8UP5 - chains T and B of the 5 polymer chains in the assembly; structure by electron microscopy, 3.56 A resolution.

# Chain T
Molecule: tRNA
Source organism: Methanocaldococcus jannaschii
Sequence (77 nucleotides; numbered 0 to 76; the number before each row is that of its first residue; numbering starts at 0):
     0 GGGCCCGUAG CUCAGUCUGG CAGAGCGCCU GGCUUUUAAC CAGGUGGUCG AGGGUUCAAA
    60 UCCCUUCGGG CCCGCCA
Unresolved in the structure: 19-21
Construct notes: conflict C75 (U863891 in 6626255)

# Chain B
Molecule: Probable bifunctional tRNA threonylcarbamoyladenosine biosynthesis protein
Source organism: Methanocaldococcus jannaschii
UniProt: Q58530 (KAE1B_METJA); residue numbers follow UniProt; this construct covers 333-535
Chain sequence (203 residues; row label = number of the first residue in the row):
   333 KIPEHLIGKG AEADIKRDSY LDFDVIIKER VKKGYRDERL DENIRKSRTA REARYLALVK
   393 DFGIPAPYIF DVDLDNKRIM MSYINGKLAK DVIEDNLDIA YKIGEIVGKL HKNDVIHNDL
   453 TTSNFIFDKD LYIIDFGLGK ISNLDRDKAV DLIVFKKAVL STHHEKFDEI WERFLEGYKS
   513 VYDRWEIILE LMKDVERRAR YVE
Unresolved in the structure: 333-344, 534-535
Construct notes: engineered mutation Arg478 (Glu in Q58530)
From the paper describing this entry:
  - mutagenesis - R530D: abolished catalytic activity on T
  - mutagenesis - R530D: unchanged catalytic activity (Bud32 ATPase activity)
  - mutagenesis - D451A: abolished catalytic activity (t6A modification activity)
  - catalytic residues: Asp467 (proposed by the authors, not directly observed)
  - mutagenesis - R530D: abolished catalytic activity (t6A activity)
  - mutagenesis - R530D: unchanged binding to tRNA (chain T)

# Interface between chain T and chain B
Contacting residue pairs (4):
  G9(T) - Leu476(B)  sugar contact
  U35(T) - Tyr533(B)  hydrogen bond to the sugar
  U36(T) - Arg529(B)  salt bridge to the phosphate
  U36(T) - Tyr533(B)  hydrogen bond to the phosphate
Interface residues without a listed pair, chain T (6 interface residues in all): C10, C27, C28
Interface residues without a listed pair, chain B (4 interface residues in all): Asp526

# In short
Chain T and chain B form an interface of 6 and 4 residues respectively; the contacts include 2 hydrogen bonds
and 1 salt bridge. Polar pairs include U35(T)-Tyr533(B), U36(T)-Tyr533(B) and U36(T)-Arg529(B). From the
paper: the catalytic residue Asp467(B); R530D of chain B abolishes catalytic activity on T.
Here chain T is tRNA and chain B is Probable bifunctional tRNA threonylcarbamoyladenosine biosynthesis
protein, both from Methanocaldococcus jannaschii. Entry 8UP5 (Structure of the KEOPS complex
(Cgi121/Bud32/Kae1/Pcc1) bound to tRNA in its native-like conformation) was determined by electron microscopy,
deposited together with 8UNK and 9D85.
